Entry 9BHQ (X-ray diffraction, 1.90 A resolution); this record covers chains D and A of the 4 polymer chains in the assembly.

== Chain D ==
Molecule: Peptidyl-prolyl cis-trans isomerase A
Organism: Homo sapiens
Notes: EC 5.2.1.8
Reference sequence: P62937 (PPIA_HUMAN); residue numbers follow UniProt; this construct covers 1-165
Sequence (166 residues; row label = number of the first residue in the row; numbering starts at 0):
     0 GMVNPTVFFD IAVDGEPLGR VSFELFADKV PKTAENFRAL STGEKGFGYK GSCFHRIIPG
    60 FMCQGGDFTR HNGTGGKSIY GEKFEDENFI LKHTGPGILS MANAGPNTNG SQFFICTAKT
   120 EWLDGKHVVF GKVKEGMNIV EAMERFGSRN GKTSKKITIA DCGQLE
Not modelled in the structure: 0-1, 165
Differences from the reference sequence: expression tag (0)
Small-molecule neighbours: rmc-7977 (ZNI; (1R,5S,6r)-N-[(1P,7S,9S,13S,20M)-20-{5-(4-cyclopropylpiperazin-1-yl)-2-[(1S)-1-methoxyethyl]pyridin-3-yl}-21-ethyl-17,17-dimethyl-8,14-dioxo-15-oxa-4-thia-9,21,27,28-tetraazapentacyclo[17.5.2.1~2,5~.1~9,13~.0~22,26~]octacosa-1(24),2,5(28),19,22,25-hexaen-7-yl]-3-oxabicyclo[3.1.0]hexane-6-carboxamide): Arg-55, Ile-57, Phe-60, Met-61, Gln-63, Gly-72, Thr-73, Ala-101, Asn-102, Ala-103, Gln-111, Phe-113, Glu-120, Trp-121, Leu-122, His-126, Arg-148
UniProt features mapped onto this chain:
  - modified residue: Met-1 (N-acetylmethionine), Val-2 (N-acetylvaline), Lys-28 (N6-acetyllysine), Lys-44 (N6-acetyllysine), Lys-76 (N6-acetyllysine), Ser-77 (Phosphoserine), Lys-82 (N6-acetyllysine), Thr-93 (Phosphothreonine), Lys-125 (N6-acetyllysine), Lys-131 (N6-acetyllysine), Lys-133 (N6-acetyllysine)
  - glycosylation: Asn-108 (N-linked (GlcNAc...) asparagine)
  - cross-link (Glycyl lysine isopeptide (Lys-Gly)): Lys-28 (interchain with G-Cter in SUMO2), Lys-82 (interchain with G-Cter in SUMO2)
  - mutagenesis: Arg-55 (R55A: Loss of peptidyl-prolyl cis-trans isomerase activity. No loss of its interaction with BSG/CD147 or its ability to induce leukocyte chemotaxis. No effect on its interaction with MAP3K5/ASK1 ...), Phe-60 (F60A: Loss of ability to stimulate MAPK/ERK phosphorylation), Arg-69 (R69A: No effect on peptidyl-prolyl cis-trans isomerase activity. Reduced interaction with BSG/CD147 and ability to induce leukocyte chemotaxis), His-70 (H70A: No effect on peptidyl-prolyl cis-trans isomerase activity. Reduced interaction with BSG/CD147 and ability to induce leukocyte chemotaxis), Thr-107 (T107A: No effect on peptidyl-prolyl cis-trans isomerase activity. Reduced interaction with BSG/CD147 and ability to induce leukocyte chemotaxis), Phe-113 (F113A: Reduced ability to stimulate MAPK/ERK phosphorylation), Trp-121 (W121A: 200-fold decrease of sensitivity to CsA. Reduced ability to stimulate MAPK/ERK phosphorylation; W121E: Loss of peptidyl-prolyl cis-trans isomerase activity ...), Lys-125 (K125Q: Acetylation-mimetic mutant; no effect on its interaction with TARDBP; K125R: Loss of acetylation and interaction with TARDBP), His-126 (H126A: Loss of peptidyl-prolyl cis-trans isomerase activity and interaction with HCV NS5A. Loss of ability to stimulate MAPK/ERK phosphorylation)

== Chain A ==
Molecule: Isoform 2B of GTPase KRas
Organism: Homo sapiens
Notes: EC 3.6.5.2
Reference sequence: P01116 (RASK_HUMAN), isoform P01116-2; residues 1-169 here = UniProt positions 1-169
Sequence (170 residues; numbered 0 to 169; the number before each row is that of its first residue; numbering starts at 0):
     0 GMTEYKLVVV GAAGVGKSAL TIQLIQNHFV DEYDPTIEDS YRKQVVIDGE TCLLDILDTA
    60 GQEEYSAMRD QYMRTGEGFL CVFAINNTKS FEDIHHYREQ IKRVKDSEDV PMVLVGNKCD
   120 LPSRTVDTKQ AQDLARSYGI PFIETSAKTR QGVDDAFYTL VREIRKHKEK
Not modelled in the structure: 169
Differences from the reference sequence: expression tag (0); engineered mutation Ala-12 (Gly in P01116)
Metal / ion sites: Mg2+: Ser-17, Thr-35 (together with GDP)
Small-molecule neighbours:
  - aluminium fluoride (AF3): Ala-11, Ala-12, Gly-13, Lys-16, Ser-17, Tyr-32, Pro-34, Thr-35, Thr-58, Ala-59, Gly-60, Gln-61
  - GDP (guanosine-5'-diphosphate): Ala-11, Ala-12, Gly-13, Val-14, Gly-15, Lys-16, Ser-17, Ala-18, Phe-28, Val-29, Asp-30, Glu-31, Tyr-32, Asp-33, Thr-35, Asn-116, Lys-117, Asp-119, Leu-120, Ser-145, Ala-146, Lys-147
  - rmc-7977 (ZNI; (1R,5S,6r)-N-[(1P,7S,9S,13S,20M)-20-{5-(4-cyclopropylpiperazin-1-yl)-2-[(1S)-1-methoxyethyl]pyridin-3-yl}-21-ethyl-17,17-dimethyl-8,14-dioxo-15-oxa-4-thia-9,21,27,28-tetraazapentacyclo[17.5.2.1~2,5~.1~9,13~.0~22,26~]octacosa-1(24),2,5(28),19,22,25-hexaen-7-yl]-3-oxabicyclo[3.1.0]hexane-6-carboxamide): Tyr-32, Pro-34, Thr-35, Ile-36, Glu-37, Ala-59, Gln-61, Tyr-64, Met-67
UniProt features mapped onto this chain:
  - motif: Tyr-32 to Tyr-40 (Effector region)
  - binding site (GTP): Gly-10, Ala-11, Gly-13 to Ala-18, Val-29 to Thr-35, Ala-59, Gly-60, Asn-116 to Asp-119
  - modified residue: Met-1 (N-acetylmethionine), Thr-2 (N-acetylthreonine), Lys-104 (N6-acetyllysine)
  - glycosylation: Thr-35 (Microbial infection: O-linked (Glc) threonine)
  - natural variant: Lys-5 (K5E: In NS3; K5N: In GASC), Gly-10 (G10GG: In AML), Ala-12 (G12A: In colorectal cancer samples; this construct carries the variant), Gly-13 (G13D: In GASC, JMML and OES; G13R: In pylocytic astrocytoma), Val-14 (V14I: In NS3), Leu-19 (L19F: In OES), Gln-22 (Q22E: In CFC2; Q22R: In NS3), Pro-34 (P34L: In NS3; P34Q: In NS3; P34R: In CFC2), Ile-36 (I36M: In NS3), Thr-58 (T58I: In NS3), Ala-59 (A59T: In GASC), Gly-60 (G60R: In CFC2; G60S: In NS3), 8 further natural variant entries in UniProt
  - mutagenesis: Asp-38 (D38A: Decreased interaction with MAPKAP1/SIN1), Tyr-40 (Y40A: Decreased interaction with MAPKAP1/SIN1), Gln-61 (Q61L: Promotes GTP binding)
Reported in the primary citation:
  - binding site for aluminium fluoride: Thr-35

== How chain D and chain A interact ==
Pairs across the interface (13):
  Pro-58(D) / Arg-41(A)  hydrogen bond (backbone-side chain)
  Pro-58(D) / Leu-52(A)
  Gly-59(D) / Met-1(A)
  Gly-59(D) / Gln-43(A)
  Gly-59(D) / Leu-52(A)
  Phe-60(D) / Arg-41(A)
  Thr-116(D) / Gln-43(A)  hydrogen bond (backbone-side chain)
  Ala-117(D) / Met-1(A)  hydrophobic
  Glu-143(D) / Gln-43(A)
  Arg-144(D) / Ile-24(A)
  Arg-144(D) / Gln-25(A)
  Arg-144(D) / Asn-26(A)
  Arg-148(D) / Arg-41(A)
Interface residues without a listed pair, chain D (12 interface residues in all): Ile-57, Phe-145, Ser-147, Ser-153
Interface residues without a listed pair, chain A (8 interface residues in all): Lys-42

== Summary ==
The interface between chain D and chain A involves 12 residues on one side and 8 on the other, with 2 hydrogen
bonds. Among the polar pairs are Pro-58(D)/Arg-41(A) and Thr-116(D)/Gln-43(A). Chain D binds rmc-7977. Chain A
binds rmc-7977, GDP and aluminium fluoride. From the paper: a binding site for aluminium fluoride at
Thr-35(A).
Here chain D is Peptidyl-prolyl cis-trans isomerase A and chain A is Isoform 2B of GTPase KRas, both from Homo
sapiens. Entry 9BHQ (Crystal structure of KRAS G12A in a transition state mimetic complex with CYPA and
RMC-7977) was determined by X-ray diffraction, deposited together with 9BGH, 9BHO, 9BHP, 9BI1 and 9BI2.
